PDB entry 5A07 | X-ray diffraction, 1.90 A resolution | chain B

Chain B:
Molecule: Probable mannosyltransferase KTR4
Organism: Saccharomyces cerevisiae
Notes: EC 2.4.1.-; fragment: lumenal part, residues 33-464
UniProt: P38131 (KTR4_YEAST); numbering as in UniProt (aligned over 33-464)
Sequence (434 residues; numbered 31 to 464; the number before each row is that of its first residue):
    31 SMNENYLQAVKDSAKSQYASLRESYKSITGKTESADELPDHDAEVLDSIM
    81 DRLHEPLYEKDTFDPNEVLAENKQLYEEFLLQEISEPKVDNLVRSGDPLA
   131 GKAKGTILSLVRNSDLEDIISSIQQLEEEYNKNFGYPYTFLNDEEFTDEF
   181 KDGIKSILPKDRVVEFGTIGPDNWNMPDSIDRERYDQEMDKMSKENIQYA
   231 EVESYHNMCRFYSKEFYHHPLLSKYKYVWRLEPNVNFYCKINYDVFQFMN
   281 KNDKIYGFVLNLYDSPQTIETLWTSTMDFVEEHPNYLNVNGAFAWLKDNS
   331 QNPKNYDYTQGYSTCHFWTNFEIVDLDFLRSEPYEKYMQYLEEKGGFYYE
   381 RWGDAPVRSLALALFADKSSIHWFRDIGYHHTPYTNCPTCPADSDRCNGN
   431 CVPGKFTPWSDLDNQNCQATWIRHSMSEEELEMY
Disordered / not traced: 31-70
Construct notes: expression tag (31-32)
Cystine bridges: Cys269-Cys427, Cys345-Cys447, Cys417-Cys431
Metal / ion sites: Mn2+: Glu262, His411 (together with GDP)
Ligand contacts: GDP (guanosine-5'-diphosphate): Leu140, Val141, Arg142, Asp145, Leu171, Asn172, Asp173, Trp204, Tyr229, Ser234, Tyr235, Met238, Tyr242, Glu262, Pro263, His411
Swiss-Prot annotation at these positions:
  - active site: Glu352 (Nucleophile)
Reported in the primary citation:
  - binding site for GDP: Leu140, Val141, Arg142, Asn172, Asp173, Trp204, Tyr229, Ser234, Tyr235, Met238, Pro263

Overview:
Chain B binds GDP. Glu262 and His411 coordinate Mn2+. From UniProt: active-site residue Glu352. From the
paper: a binding site for GDP at Leu140, Val141 and Arg142 among others.
Chain B is Probable mannosyltransferase KTR4 (Saccharomyces cerevisiae); the structure, X-ray structure of the
mannosyltransferase Ktr4p from S. cerevisiae in complex with GDP, was determined by X-ray diffraction,
deposited together with 5A08.
